PDB entry 2C8T | X-ray diffraction, 3.00 A resolution | chains D and E of the 14 polymer chains in the assembly

== Chain D (and E) ==
Protein: ATP-dependent clp protease proteolytic subunit 1
From: Mycobacterium tuberculosis
Notes: EC 3.4.21.92; chain E of this document is another copy of the same molecule, construct and numbering; everything in this record applies to it too
UniProtKB: P0A526 (CLPP1_MYCTU); residue numbers follow UniProt; this construct covers 2-200
Chain sequence (206 residues; row label = number of the first residue in the row; numbering starts at 0):
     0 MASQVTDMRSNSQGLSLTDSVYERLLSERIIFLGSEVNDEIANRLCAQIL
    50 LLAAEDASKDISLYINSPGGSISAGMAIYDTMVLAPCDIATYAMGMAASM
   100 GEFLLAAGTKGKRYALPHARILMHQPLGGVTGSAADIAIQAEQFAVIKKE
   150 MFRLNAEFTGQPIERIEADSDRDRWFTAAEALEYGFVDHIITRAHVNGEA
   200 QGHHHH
Not modelled in the structure: 0-14, 127-135, 195-205
Sequence notes: expression tag (0-1, 201-205)

== How chain D and chain E interact ==
Pairs across the interface - 49 pairs, chain D then chain E:
  Asp18(D) - Ser15(E)
  Asp18(D) - Leu16(E)  hydrogen bond (side chain-backbone)
  Tyr21(D) - Leu16(E)  hydrophobic
  Glu22(D) - Ser15(E)
  Glu22(D) - Leu16(E)
  Glu22(D) - Ser19(E)
  Glu22(D) - Arg23(E)
  Leu25(D) - Val20(E)  hydrophobic
  Leu25(D) - Arg23(E)
  Ser26(D) - Arg23(E)  hydrogen bond
  Asn42(D) - Tyr21(E)
  Asn42(D) - Gly33(E)  hydrogen bond (side chain-backbone)
  Asn42(D) - Asn65(E)  hydrogen bond
  Asn42(D) - Met93(E)
  Arg43(D) - Thr17(E)  hydrogen bond
  Arg43(D) - Tyr21(E)
  Cys45(D) - Met93(E)  hydrophobic
  Ala46(D) - Val20(E)  hydrophobic
  Ala46(D) - Tyr21(E)  hydrophobic
  Ala46(D) - Leu24(E)
  Ala46(D) - Phe31(E)  hydrophobic
  Gln47(D) - Val20(E)
  Leu49(D) - Phe31(E)  hydrophobic
  Leu49(D) - Tyr63(E)  hydrophobic
  Leu50(D) - Arg23(E)
  Leu50(D) - Leu24(E)  hydrophobic
  Glu54(D) - Arg23(E)  salt bridge
  Ser72(D) - Arg119(E)  hydrogen bond
  Met75(D) - His117(E)
  Ala76(D) - Asn65(E)
  Tyr78(D) - His117(E)
  Asp79(D) - Leu115(E)
  Asp79(D) - Pro116(E)
  Asp79(D) - His117(E)  salt bridge
  Asp79(D) - Ala118(E)
  Leu83(D) - Ile190(E)  hydrophobic
  Leu83(D) - Thr191(E)
  Leu83(D) - Arg192(E)
  Leu83(D) - Ala193(E)  hydrogen bond (backbone-backbone)
  Pro85(D) - Arg192(E)
  Ile138(D) - Asp172(E)
  Glu141(D) - Trp174(E)  hydrogen bond
  Gln142(D) - Arg119(E)
  Gln142(D) - Leu121(E)
  Gln142(D) - Trp174(E)
  Val145(D) - Trp174(E)  hydrophobic
  Ile146(D) - Arg119(E)
  Glu149(D) - His117(E)  salt bridge
  Leu153(D) - His117(E)
Interface residues without a listed pair, chain D (30 interface residues in all): Ala53, Thr80, Val82
Interface residues without a listed pair, chain E (28 interface residues in all): Glu27, Gly94, Arg171

== Summary ==
30 residues of chain D and 28 residues of chain E are in contact, with 8 hydrogen bonds and 3 salt bridges.
Among the polar pairs are Glu54(D)-Arg23(E), Asp79(D)-His117(E) and Glu149(D)-His117(E).
Both chains are ATP-dependent clp protease proteolytic subunit 1 (Mycobacterium tuberculosis). Entry 2C8T (The
3.0 A Resolution Structure of Caseinolytic Clp Protease 1 from Mycobacterium tuberculosis) was determined by
X-ray diffraction, deposited together with 2CE3 and 2CBY.
